PDB entry 9LYO | electron microscopy, 3.07 A resolution | chains l and n of the 9 polymer chains in the assembly

== Chain l ==
Name: REGN10987 Fab homologue (Light chain)
From: Homo sapiens
Notes: antibody fragment or engineered binder
Amino-acid sequence (218 residues; numbered 1 to 218; the number before each row is that of its first residue):
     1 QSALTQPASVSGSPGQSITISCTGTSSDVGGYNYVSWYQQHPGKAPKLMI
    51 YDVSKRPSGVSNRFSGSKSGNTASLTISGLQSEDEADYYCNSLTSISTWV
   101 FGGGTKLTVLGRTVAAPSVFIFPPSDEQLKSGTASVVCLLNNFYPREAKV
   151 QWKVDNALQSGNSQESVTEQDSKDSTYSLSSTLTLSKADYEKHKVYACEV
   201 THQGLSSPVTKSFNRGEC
Disulfides: Cys22-Cys90, Cys138-Cys198

== Chain n ==
Name: REGN10987 Fab homologue (Heavy chain)
From: Homo sapiens
Notes: antibody fragment or engineered binder
Amino-acid sequence (223 residues; row label = number of the first residue in the row):
     1 QVQLVESGGGVVQPGRSLRLSCAASGFTFSNYAMYWVRQAPGKGLEWVAV
    51 ISYDGSNKYYADSVKGRFTISRDNSKNTLYLQMNSLRTEDTAVYYCASGS
   101 DYGDYLLVYWGQGTLVTVSSASTKGPSVFPLAPSSKSTSGGTAALGCLVK
   151 DYFPEPVTVSWNSGALTSGVHTFPAVLQSSGLYSLSSVVTVPSSSLGTQT
   201 YICNVNHKPSNTKVDKKVEPKSC
Disulfides: Cys22-Cys96, Cys147-Cys203

== Chain l / chain n interface ==
Cross-chain cystine bridges: Cys218(l)-Cys223(n)
Residue-residue contacts (85):
  Gln1(l) with Glu46(n), hydrogen bond (backbone-side chain); Trp47(n), hydrogen bond (side chain-backbone)
  Tyr34(l) with Tyr105(n), hydrophobic; Leu106(n)
  Ser36(l) with Leu106(n)
  Tyr38(l) with Leu107(n), hydrogen bond (side chain-backbone); Trp110(n)
  Gln40(l) with Gln39(n), hydrogen bond; Tyr95(n), hydrogen bond
  Ala45(l) with Tyr95(n), hydrophobic; Gly111(n); Gln112(n)
  Pro46(l) with Leu45(n), hydrophobic; Tyr95(n); Trp110(n)
  Lys47(l) with Trp110(n)
  Leu48(l) with Leu107(n); Val108(n), hydrophobic
  Tyr51(l) with Tyr102(n), hydrophobic; Leu106(n), hydrophobic
  Asp52(l) with Tyr105(n), hydrogen bond
  Pro57(l) with Tyr102(n)
  Ser58(l) with Tyr102(n), hydrogen bond (backbone-side chain)
  Tyr89(l) with Gln39(n), hydrogen bond; Lys43(n); Gly44(n); Leu45(n), hydrophobic
  Trp99(l) with Tyr35(n); Trp47(n); Tyr105(n), hydrogen bond (side chain-backbone)
  Phe101(l) with Val37(n), hydrophobic; Leu45(n); Trp110(n), hydrophobic
  Gly102(l) with Gly44(n); Leu45(n)
  Gly103(l) with Gly44(n)
  Lys106(l) with Gly42(n), hydrogen bond (side chain-backbone)
  Phe120(l) with Ser137(n); Ser139(n); Ala144(n), hydrophobic
  Ile121(l) with Ser134(n); Lys136(n)
  Phe122(l) with Leu131(n), hydrophobic; Ala132(n); Ala144(n)
  Pro123(l) with Leu131(n); Cys223(n), hydrophobic
  Ser125(l) with Phe129(n); Pro130(n)
  Asp126(l) with Lys221(n), salt bridge
  Glu127(l) with Phe129(n); Lys216(n), salt bridge
  Gln128(l) with Phe129(n); Lys150(n)
  Ser131(l) with Phe129(n)
  Ser135(l) with Leu148(n); Lys150(n), hydrogen bond
  Val137(l) with Leu131(n), hydrophobic
  Leu139(l) with Phe173(n), hydrophobic; Val188(n), hydrophobic
  Asn141(l) with His171(n), hydrogen bond
  Asn142(l) with His171(n)
  Gln164(l) with Val176(n); Leu177(n), hydrogen bond (side chain-backbone); Gln178(n), hydrogen bond
  Glu165(l) with Val176(n)
  Ser166(l) with Phe173(n); Pro174(n), hydrogen bond (side chain-backbone)
  Val167(l) with Pro174(n)
  Thr168(l) with Thr172(n); Phe173(n)
  Ser178(l) with His171(n), hydrogen bond; Phe173(n)
  Leu179(l) with Phe173(n)
  Ser180(l) with Phe173(n); Ser186(n)
  Thr182(l) with Ser186(n)
  Thr184(l) with Gln178(n)
  Ser212(l) with Lys136(n)
  Glu217(l) with Lys136(n), salt bridge; Ser222(n), hydrogen bond (backbone-side chain); Cys223(n)
  Cys218(l) with Lys221(n); Ser222(n), hydrogen bond (backbone-side chain); Cys223(n), disulfide
Other interface residues (no listed pair), chain l (51 interface residues in all): Lys44, Arg56, Asn91, Lys173, Phe213
Other interface residues (no listed pair), chain n (45 interface residues in all): Gly113, Leu145, Ser168

== Summary ==
51 residues of chain l face 45 of chain n across their interface; the contacts include 1 disulfide bond, 18
hydrogen bonds and 3 salt bridges. Among the polar pairs are Asp126(l)-Lys221(n), Glu127(l)-Lys216(n) and
Glu217(l)-Lys136(n).
Chain l is REGN10987 Fab homologue (Light chain) and chain n is REGN10987 Fab homologue (Heavy chain), both
from Homo sapiens; the structure, Alpha SARS-CoV-2 spike protein in complex with REGN10987 Fab homologue, was
determined by electron microscopy (same publication as 9LYP).
